PDB entry 3Q44 | X-ray diffraction, 1.80 A resolution | chain A

# Chain A
Protein: M1 family aminopeptidase
Organism: Plasmodium falciparum FcB1/Columbia
Notes: EC 3.4.11.-
UniProtKB: O96935 (AMP1_PLAFQ); residue numbers follow UniProt; this construct covers 195-1085
Amino-acid sequence (891 residues; each row starts with the number of its first residue):
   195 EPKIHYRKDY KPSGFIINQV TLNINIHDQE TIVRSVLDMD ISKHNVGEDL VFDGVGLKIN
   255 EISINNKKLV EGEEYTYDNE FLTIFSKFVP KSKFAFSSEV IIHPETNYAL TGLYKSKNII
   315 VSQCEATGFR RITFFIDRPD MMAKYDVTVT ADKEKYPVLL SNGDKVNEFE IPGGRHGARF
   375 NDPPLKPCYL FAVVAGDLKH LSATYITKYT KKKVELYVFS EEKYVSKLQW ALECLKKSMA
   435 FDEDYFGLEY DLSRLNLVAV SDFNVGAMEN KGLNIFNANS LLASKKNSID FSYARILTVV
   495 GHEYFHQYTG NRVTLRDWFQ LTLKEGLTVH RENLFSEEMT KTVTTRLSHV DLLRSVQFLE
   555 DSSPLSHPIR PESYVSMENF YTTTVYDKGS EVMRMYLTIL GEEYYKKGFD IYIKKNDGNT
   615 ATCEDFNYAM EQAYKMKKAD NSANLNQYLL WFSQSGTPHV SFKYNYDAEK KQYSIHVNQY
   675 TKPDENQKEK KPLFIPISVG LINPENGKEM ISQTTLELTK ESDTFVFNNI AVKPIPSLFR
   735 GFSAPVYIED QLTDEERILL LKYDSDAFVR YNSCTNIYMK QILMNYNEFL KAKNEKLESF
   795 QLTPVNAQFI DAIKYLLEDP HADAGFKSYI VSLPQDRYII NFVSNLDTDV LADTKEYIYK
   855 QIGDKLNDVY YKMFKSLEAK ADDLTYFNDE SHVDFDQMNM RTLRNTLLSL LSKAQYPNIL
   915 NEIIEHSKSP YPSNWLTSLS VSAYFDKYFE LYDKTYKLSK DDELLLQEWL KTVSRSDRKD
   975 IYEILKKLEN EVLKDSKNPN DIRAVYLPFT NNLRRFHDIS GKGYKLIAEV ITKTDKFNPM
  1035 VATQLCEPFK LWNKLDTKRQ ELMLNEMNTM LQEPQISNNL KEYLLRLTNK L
Disordered / not traced: 195, 1085
Construct notes: engineered mutation Q213 (Asn in O96935), Q223 (Asn in O96935), P378 (His in O96935), Q501 (Asn in O96935), Q745 (Asn in O96935), Q795 (Asn in O96935), Q1069 (Asn in O96935)
Curated features (UniProtKB/Swiss-Prot):
  - active site: E497 (Proton acceptor)
  - binding site (a peptide): E319, G460, A461, E463
  - binding site (Zn(2+)): H496, H500, E519
  - site: V459 (Important for substrate specificity), Y580 (Transition state stabilizer)
  - mutagenesis: V459 (V459P: Severely affects substrate specificity. No effect on Zn(2+) binding)
Bound ions: Zn2+: H496, H500, E519 (together with Bestatin derivative 7d)
Ligand contacts: Bestatin derivative 7d (D50; N-{(2S,3R)-3-amino-4-[4-(benzyloxy)phenyl]-2-hydroxybutanoyl}-L-leucine): Q317, E319, A320, V459, G460, A461, M462, E463, R489, T492, V493, H496, E497, H500, K518, E519, V523, S570, M571, E572, Y575, Y580, M1034, N1073
From the paper describing this entry:
  - conformationally variable residues (loop rearrangement): S570 to Y575
  - binding site for Bestatin derivative 7d: V459, Y575, M1034

# Summary
Bound to chain A: Bestatin derivative 7d. The Zn2+ site is built by H496, H500 and E519. From UniProt:
active-site residue E497, 4 peptide-binding residues, 3 Zn2+-binding residues and one mutagenesis site. The
paper reports a binding site for Bestatin derivative 7d at V459, Y575 and M1034; conformational variability at
S570.
Chain A is M1 family aminopeptidase (Plasmodium falciparum FcB1/Columbia); the structure, X-ray crystal
structure of PfA-M1 bound to Bestatin derivative 16, was determined by X-ray diffraction together with 3Q43
from the same study.
